Entry 8BDS (X-ray diffraction, 1.72 A resolution); this record covers chains B and C of the 4 polymer chains in the assembly.

# Chain B
Name: Elongin-C
Source organism: Homo sapiens
UniProtKB: Q15369 (ELOC_HUMAN); residue numbers follow UniProt; this construct covers 17-112
Amino-acid sequence (97 residues; row label = number of the first residue in the row):
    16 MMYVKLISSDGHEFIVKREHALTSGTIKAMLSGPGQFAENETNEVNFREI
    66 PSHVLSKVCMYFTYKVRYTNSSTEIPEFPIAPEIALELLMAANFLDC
Not modelled in the structure: 51-56
Construct notes: initiating methionine (16)

# Chain C
Name: von Hippel-Lindau disease tumor suppressor
Source organism: Homo sapiens
UniProtKB: P40337 (VHL_HUMAN); residues 54-213 here = UniProt positions 54-213
Amino-acid sequence (162 residues; row label = number of the first residue in the row):
    52 GSMEAGRPRPVLRSVNSREPSQVIFCNRSPRVVLPVWLNFDGEPQPYPTL
   102 PPGTGRRIHSYRGHLWLFRDAGTHDGLLVNQTELFVPSLNVDGQPIFANI
   152 TLPVYTLKERCLQVVRSLVKPENYRRLDIVRSLYEDLEDHPNVQKDLERL
   202 TQERIAHQRMGD
Not modelled in the structure: 52-60, 208-213
Construct notes: expression tag (52-53)
Ligand contacts: QIY ((2S,4R)-N-[(1S)-1-(4-chlorophenyl)-3-[2-[2-[2-[2-[2-[(9S)-7-(4-chlorophenyl)-4,5,13-trimethyl-3-thia-1,8$l5,11,12-tetrazatricyclo[8.3.0.02,6]trideca-2(6),4,7,10,12-pentaen-9-yl]ethanoylamino]ethoxy]ethoxy]ethoxy]ethylamino]-3-oxidanylidene-propyl]-1-[(2R)-3-methyl-2-(3-methyl-1,2-oxazol-5-yl)butanoyl]-4-oxidanyl-pyrrolidine-2-carboxamide): Asn67, Arg69, Phe76, Pro86, Trp88, Phe91, Tyr98, Pro99, Arg107, Arg108, Ile109, His110, Ser111, Tyr112, His115, Trp117

# How chain B and chain C interact
Pairs across the interface (42; chain B residue first):
  Tyr76(B) - Val155(C)
  Tyr76(B) - Tyr156(C)  hydrogen bond (side chain-backbone)
  Tyr76(B) - Thr157(C)
  Tyr76(B) - Leu158(C)  hydrogen bond (side chain-backbone)
  Tyr83(B) - Val155(C)
  Thr84(B) - Val155(C)
  Ser86(B) - Gln132(C)
  Ser87(B) - Gln132(C)
  Glu89(B) - Arg79(C)  salt bridge
  Glu89(B) - Thr152(C)
  Ile90(B) - Leu153(C)
  Ile90(B) - Pro154(C)
  Ile90(B) - Val155(C)  hydrophobic
  Pro91(B) - Leu153(C)
  Glu92(B) - Pro81(C)
  Glu92(B) - Arg82(C)  salt bridge
  Glu92(B) - Leu153(C)
  Glu92(B) - Arg161(C)  salt bridge
  Phe93(B) - Leu158(C)  hydrophobic
  Phe93(B) - Arg161(C)  hydrogen bond (backbone-side chain)
  Ile95(B) - Arg161(C)
  Ile95(B) - Cys162(C)  hydrophobic
  Pro97(B) - Leu169(C)  hydrophobic
  Ala100(B) - Val165(C)  hydrophobic
  Ala100(B) - Val166(C)  hydrophobic
  Leu101(B) - Val166(C)  hydrophobic
  Leu101(B) - Leu178(C)  hydrophobic
  Leu103(B) - Cys162(C)  hydrophobic
  Leu104(B) - Lys159(C)
  Leu104(B) - Cys162(C)
  Leu104(B) - Leu163(C)  hydrophobic
  Leu104(B) - Leu184(C)  hydrophobic
  Met105(B) - Ile180(C)  hydrophobic
  Met105(B) - Val181(C)
  Met105(B) - Leu184(C)  hydrophobic
  Ala107(B) - Leu158(C)  hydrophobic
  Ala107(B) - Lys159(C)
  Asn108(B) - Lys159(C)  hydrogen bond
  Asn108(B) - Leu184(C)
  Cys112(B) - Thr157(C)
  Cys112(B) - Leu158(C)  hydrogen bond (backbone-backbone)
  Cys112(B) - Lys159(C)  hydrogen bond (backbone-backbone)
Other interface residues (no listed pair), chain B (24 interface residues in all): Val73, Tyr79, Lys80, Thr88
Other interface residues (no listed pair), chain C (27 interface residues in all): Asn150, Gln164, Asp179, Ser183, Asp187

# Overview
24 residues of chain B face 27 of chain C across their interface; the contacts include 6 hydrogen bonds and 3
salt bridges. Polar pairs include Glu89(B)-Arg79(C), Glu92(B)-Arg82(C) and Glu92(B)-Arg161(C). Ligands of
chain C: compound QIY.
Here chain B is Elongin-C and chain C is von Hippel-Lindau disease tumor suppressor, both from Homo sapiens.
Entry 8BDS (Ternary complex between VCB, BRD4-BD1 and PROTAC 48) was determined by X-ray diffraction (same
publication as 8BDI, 8BDJ, 8BDL, 8BDM, 8BDN, 8BDO and 3 further entries).
